Entry 2FB3 (X-ray diffraction, 2.35 A resolution); this record covers chains A and B.

[Chain A (and B)]
Name: Molybdenum cofactor biosynthesis protein A
Source organism: Staphylococcus aureus
Notes: chain B of this document is another copy of the same molecule, construct and numbering; everything in this record applies to it too
Reference sequence: P69848 (MOAA_STAAU); residues 1-340 here = UniProt positions 1-340
Amino-acid sequence (340 residues; each row starts with the number of its first residue):
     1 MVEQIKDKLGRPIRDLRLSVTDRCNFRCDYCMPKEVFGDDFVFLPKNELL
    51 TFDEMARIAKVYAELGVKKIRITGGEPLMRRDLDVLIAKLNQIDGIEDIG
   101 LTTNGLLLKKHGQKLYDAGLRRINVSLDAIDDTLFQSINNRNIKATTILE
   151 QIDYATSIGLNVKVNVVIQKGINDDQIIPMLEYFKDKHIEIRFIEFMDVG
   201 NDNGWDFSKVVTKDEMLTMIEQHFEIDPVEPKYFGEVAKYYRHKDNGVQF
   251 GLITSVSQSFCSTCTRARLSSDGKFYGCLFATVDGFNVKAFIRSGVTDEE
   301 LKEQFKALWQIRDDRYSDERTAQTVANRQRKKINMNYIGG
Unresolved in the structure: 1-2, 330-340 (chain B: 1-3, 330-340)
Ion coordination: 4Fe-4S cluster Fe site 1: C24, C28, C31 (together with methionine); 4Fe-4S cluster Fe site 2: C261, C264, C278 (together with GTP)
Residues lining bound ligands:
  - 5'-deoxyadenosine (5AD): Y30, S126, N165, V167, I194, E195, F196, M197
  - GTP (guanosine-5'-triphosphate): R17, K69, R71, T102, N124, K163, N165, R192, I194, M197, I253, F260, C264, R266, R268, L279, S317
  - methionine / 4Fe-4S cluster: C24, F26, R27, C28, C31, M32, T73, G74, G75, E76, P77, T102, T103, N104, S126
  - 4Fe-4S cluster (SF4): R11, F260, C261, C264, R266, R268, C278, L279, F280, R312, D314, R315, Y316, S317
What the authors report for this chain:
  - mutagenesis - R17A, R266A, R268A: abolished catalytic activity on precursor Z
  - mutagenesis - R71A, R192A: decreased catalytic activity on precursor Z
  - mutagenesis - Y30A, T73A, S126A: decreased catalytic activity
  - binding site for methionine: G74 to E76
  - mutagenesis - F260A: decreased stability
  - mutagenesis - F260L: unchanged stability
  - mutagenesis - R17A/R266A/R268A (1,000-fold), R17A, K69A (100-fold), R71A (1,000-fold), N124A, K163A (100-fold), N165A, R266A, R268A: decreased binding to GTP
  - mutagenesis - R266A, R268A: decreased binding to 5'-GTP and 5'-ATP
  - specificity-determining residues: R266, R268
  - binding site for GTP: R17, K69, R71, T102, N124, K163, N165, R192, R266, R268
  - contacts within the chain: R71-T102 (hydrogen bond), R71-N124 (hydrogen bond), N165-R192 (hydrogen bond)
  - conformationally variable residues (side-chain flip): R17, K69, K163, R266, R268
  - catalytic residues: R17, T73 (proposed by the authors, not directly observed)

[Chain A / chain B interface]
Residue-residue contacts - 40 pairs, chain A then chain B:
  Q4(A) - A326(B)
  Q4(A) - Q329(B)
  K6(A) - Q323(B)
  L9(A) - R315(B)  hydrogen bond (backbone-side chain)
  L9(A) - A322(B)
  G10(A) - R315(B)
  G10(A) - A322(B)
  F207(A) - F234(B)  hydrophobic
  T212(A) - E230(B)
  E215(A) - E230(B)
  E230(A) - D214(B)
  F234(A) - W205(B)
  F234(A) - F207(B)  hydrophobic
  F234(A) - T321(B)
  F234(A) - T324(B)
  F234(A) - V325(B)  hydrophobic
  F234(A) - R328(B)
  V256(A) - F234(B)
  Q258(A) - Q258(B)  hydrogen bond
  S262(A) - A322(B)
  T263(A) - T321(B)
  T263(A) - V325(B)
  R315(A) - L9(B)  hydrogen bond (side chain-backbone)
  R315(A) - S262(B)
  D318(A) - S262(B)  hydrogen bond
  T321(A) - F234(B)
  T321(A) - T263(B)
  A322(A) - L9(B)
  A322(A) - S262(B)
  Q323(A) - K6(B)
  T324(A) - F234(B)
  V325(A) - R14(B)
  V325(A) - T263(B)
  A326(A) - Q4(B)  hydrogen bond (backbone-side chain)
  A326(A) - P12(B)
  A326(A) - R14(B)  hydrogen bond (backbone-side chain)
  R328(A) - F234(B)
  Q329(A) - Q4(B)
  Q329(A) - R14(B)
  Q329(A) - K68(B)  hydrogen bond (backbone-side chain)
Also at the interface, not in a pair above, chain A (30 interface residues in all): R11, P12, R14, W205, D214, P231, S257
Also at the interface, not in a pair above, chain B (30 interface residues in all): G10, R11, P228, K239, V256, T265, D318

[Overview]
The chain A/chain B interface involves 30 residues from each chain; the contacts include 7 hydrogen bonds.
Polar pairs include L9(A)-R315(B), Q258(A)-Q258(B) and D318(A)-S262(B). From the paper: catalytic residues
R17(A) and T73(A); R17A/R266A/R268A, R17A and K69A of chain A, among others, reduce binding to GTP; 15
substitutions were tested in all.
Both chains are Molybdenum cofactor biosynthesis protein A (Staphylococcus aureus). Entry 2FB3 (Structure of
MoaA in complex with 5'-GTP) was determined by X-ray diffraction (same publication as 2FB2).
